6X8H - chains B and C of the 3 polymer chains in the assembly; structure by X-ray diffraction, 1.48 A resolution.

Chain B:
Molecule: Caspase-8
From: Homo sapiens
Notes: EC 3.4.22.61; fragment: p10
Reference sequence: Q14790 (CASP8_HUMAN), isoform Q14790-9; residues 385-479 here correspond to UniProt positions 444-538 (UniProt number = residue number + 59)
Sequence (95 residues; row label = number of the first residue in the row):
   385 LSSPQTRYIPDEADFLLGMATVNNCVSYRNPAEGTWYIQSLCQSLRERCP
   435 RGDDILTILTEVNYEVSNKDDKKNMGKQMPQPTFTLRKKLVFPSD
Not modelled in the structure: 385-389, 479

Chain C:
Molecule: Ac-DW3-KE
Sequence (6 residues; row label = number of the first residue in the row):
   501 XXDXFX
Modified positions: ACE (acetyl group) at position 501, 1MH (3-pyridin-3-yl-L-alanine) at position 502, B3L ((3S)-3-amino-5-methylhexanoic acid) at position 504, Y1Y (3-amino-2,3-dideoxy-5-O-(5-methylthiophene-2-carbonyl)-D-erythro-pentonic acid) at position 506

How chain B and chain C interact:
Residue-residue contacts (12; chain B residue first):
  Val410(B) with Phe505(C), hydrophobic
  Ser411(B) with Phe505(C); Y1Y_506(C), hydrogen bond (backbone-backbone)
  Tyr412(B) with B3L_504(C)
  Arg413(B) with Asp503(C); B3L_504(C), hydrogen bond (backbone-backbone); Phe505(C), hydrogen bond (side chain-backbone); Y1Y_506(C)
  Pro415(B) with 1MH_502(C); Asp503(C)
  Thr419(B) with Y1Y_506(C)
  Asn458(B) with B3L_504(C)
Also at the interface, not in a pair above, chain B (9 interface residues in all): Asp455, Lys457

Overview:
Chain B and chain C form an interface of 9 and 5 residues respectively, with 3 hydrogen bonds. Among the polar
pairs are Arg413(B)-Phe505(C), Ser411(B)-Y1Y_506(C) and Arg413(B)-B3L_504(C).
Chain B is Caspase-8 (Homo sapiens) and chain C is Ac-DW3-KE; the structure, Caspase-8 in complex with AOMK
inhibitor, Ac-DW3-KE, forms tetrahedral adduct, was determined by X-ray diffraction.
